PDB entry 1G9S | X-ray diffraction, 2.80 A resolution | chains A and B

== Chain A ==
Protein: Hypoxanthine phosphoribosyltransferase
Source organism: Escherichia coli
Notes: EC 2.4.2.8
UniProtKB: P0A9M2 (HPRT_ECOLI); residue numbers follow UniProt; this construct covers 1-182
Amino-acid sequence (182 residues; row label = number of the first residue in the row):
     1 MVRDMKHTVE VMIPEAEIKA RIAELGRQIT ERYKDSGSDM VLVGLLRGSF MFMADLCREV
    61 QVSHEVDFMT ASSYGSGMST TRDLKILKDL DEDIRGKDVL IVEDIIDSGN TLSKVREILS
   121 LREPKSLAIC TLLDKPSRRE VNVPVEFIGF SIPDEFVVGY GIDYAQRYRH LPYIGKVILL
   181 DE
Not modelled in the structure: 1-4, 74-81, 182
Construct notes: conflict Leu84 (Val in P0A9M2)
Curated features (UniProtKB/Swiss-Prot):
  - binding site (diphosphate): Gly44
Residues lining bound ligands: inosinic acid (IMP): Glu103, Asp104, Ile105, Ile106, Asp107, Ser108, Gly109, Asn110, Thr111, Leu112, Lys135, Glu155, Phe156, Val157, Ile162, Asp163
What the authors report for this chain:
  - binding site for inosinic acid: Ile105, Asp107, Ser108, Gly109, Asn110, Thr111, Leu112, Lys135, Phe156
  - specificity-determining residues: Lys135 (citing earlier work)
  - catalytic residues: Asp107 (citing earlier work)
  - conformationally variable residues (loop rearrangement, order/disorder transition, side-chain flip): Ser73 to Arg82, Asp154, Glu155, Phe156, Val157
  - self-association interface (contacts with another copy of this molecule): Leu46, Arg47, Phe50, Met51, Ala54, Asp55, Cys57, Arg58, Ser63, Glu65, Val66, Asp83, Lys85, Asp89, Leu90, Asp91, Asp93, Lys114, Leu121, Arg169
  - contacts within the chain: Leu46-Phe68 (hydrophobic contact)
  - specificity-determining residues: Asp163 (proposed by the authors, not directly observed)

== Chain B ==
Protein: Hypoxanthine phosphoribosyltransferase
Source organism: Escherichia coli
Notes: EC 2.4.2.8
UniProtKB: P0A9M2 (HPRT_ECOLI); residues 301-482 here correspond to UniProt positions 1-182 (UniProt number = residue number - 300)
Amino-acid sequence (182 residues; row label = number of the first residue in the row):
   301 MVRDMKHTVE VMIPEAEIKA RIAELGRQIT ERYKDSGSDM VLVGLLRGSF MFMADLCREV
   361 QVSHEVDFMT ASSYGSGMST TRDLKILKDL DEDIRGKDVL IVEDIIDSGN TLSKVREILS
   421 LREPKSLAIC TLLDKPSRRE VNVPVEFIGF SIPDEFVVGY GIDYAQRYRH LPYIGKVILL
   481 DE
Not modelled in the structure: 301-304, 374-381, 482
Construct notes: conflict Leu384 (Val84 in P0A9M2)
Curated features (UniProtKB/Swiss-Prot):
  - binding site (diphosphate): Gly344
Residues lining bound ligands: any 5'-monophosphate nucleotide (N): Ser373, Glu403, Asp404, Ile405, Ile406, Asp407, Ser408, Gly409, Asn410, Thr411, Leu412

== How chain A and chain B interact ==
Contacting residue pairs - 49 pairs, chain A then chain B:
  Leu46(A) with Leu346(B), hydrophobic
  Arg47(A) with Val366(B), hydrogen bond (side chain-backbone); Asp367(B), salt bridge; Asp391(B), salt bridge; Glu392(B), salt bridge
  Phe50(A) with Met353(B), hydrophobic; Ala354(B), hydrophobic; Val366(B), hydrophobic; Phe368(B), hydrophobic
  Met51(A) with Ala354(B); Cys357(B), hydrophobic; Arg358(B), hydrogen bond
  Ala54(A) with Phe350(B), hydrophobic; Met351(B); Ala354(B), hydrophobic
  Asp55(A) with Arg358(B), salt bridge
  Cys57(A) with Met351(B), hydrophobic; His470(B)
  Arg58(A) with Met351(B), hydrogen bond; Asp355(B), salt bridge; Tyr460(B); His470(B); Pro472(B)
  Ser63(A) with Arg467(B), hydrogen bond; His470(B)
  His64(A) with His470(B), hydrogen bond (backbone-side chain)
  Glu65(A) with Arg347(B), salt bridge; Gln466(B); Arg469(B), salt bridge
  Val66(A) with Arg347(B), hydrogen bond (backbone-side chain); Phe350(B), hydrophobic; Arg469(B)
  Asp67(A) with Arg347(B), salt bridge
  Phe68(A) with Phe350(B), hydrophobic
  Thr70(A) with Lys388(B)
  Leu87(A) with Lys388(B)
  Lys88(A) with Lys388(B)
  Asp91(A) with Arg347(B), salt bridge
  Glu92(A) with Arg347(B), salt bridge; Gln466(B)
  Tyr160(A) with Arg358(B)
  Gln166(A) with Glu365(B); Glu392(B), hydrogen bond
  Arg167(A) with Ser363(B)
  Arg169(A) with Val366(B)
  His170(A) with Cys357(B); Arg358(B); Ser363(B); His364(B), hydrogen bond (side chain-backbone)
Also at the interface, not in a pair above, chain A (28 interface residues in all): Met53, Val60, Val62, Pro172
Also at the interface, not in a pair above, chain B (25 interface residues in all): Val362

== Summary ==
Chain A and chain B form an interface of 28 and 25 residues respectively; the contacts include 8 hydrogen
bonds and 10 salt bridges. Polar pairs include Arg47(A)-Asp367(B), Arg47(A)-Asp391(B) and Arg47(A)-Glu392(B).
Bound to chain A: inosinic acid. From the paper: the catalytic residue Asp107(A); a binding site for inosinic
acid at Ile105(A), Asp107(A) and Ser108(A) among others.
Both chains are Hypoxanthine phosphoribosyltransferase (Escherichia coli). Entry 1G9S (Crystal structure of a
complex between e.coli hprt and imp) was determined by X-ray diffraction, deposited together with 1GRV and
1G9T.
